PDB entry 6ZNI | electron microscopy, 3.60 A resolution | chains D and J of the 23 polymer chains in the assembly

[Chain D (and J)]
Molecule: Protein MxiH
Organism: Shigella flexneri 5a str. M90T
Notes: chain J of this document is another copy of the same molecule, construct and numbering; everything in this record applies to it too
UniProt: P0A223 (MXIH_SHIFL); residues 1-83 here = UniProt positions 1-83
Amino-acid sequence (98 residues; each row starts with the number of its first residue; numbers below 1 keep their minus sign (Met-14 is residue -14)):
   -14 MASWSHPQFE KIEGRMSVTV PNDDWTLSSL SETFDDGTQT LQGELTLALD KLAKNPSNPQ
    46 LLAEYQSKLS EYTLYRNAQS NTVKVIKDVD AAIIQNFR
Not modelled in the structure: -14 to 1
Differences from the reference sequence: initiating methionine (-14); expression tag (-13 to 0)
UniProt features mapped onto this chain:
  - mutagenesis: Leu34 (L34A: Has a minor effect on IpaD/SctA binding to the needle and partially reduces invasion and hemolysis), Asn40 (N40A: Has minimal effects on the needle tip complex formation), Asn43 (N43A: Has minimal effects on the needle tip complex formation; N43K: Decreases needle tip complex formation), Leu47 (L47A/D: Can form needles. Abolishes IpaD/SctA surface presentation, resulting in a noninvasive, nonhemolytic strain that also completely lacks secretion control), Tyr50 (Y50F/L: Can form needles. Results in a 50 to 80% reduction in IpaD/SctA surface presentation, which negatively affects invasion, hemolysis or secretion control), Ile79 to Arg83 (Cannot polymerize, forms only monomers)

[How chain D and chain J interact]
Pairs across the interface (25; chain D residue first):
  Thr11(D) - Glu56(J)  hydrogen bond
  Leu12(D) - Ser52(J)
  Leu12(D) - Ser55(J)
  Ser13(D) - Ser52(J)  hydrogen bond
  Ser13(D) - Lys53(J)  hydrogen bond
  Ser13(D) - Glu56(J)
  Ser16(D) - Ser52(J)
  Asp20(D) - Gln45(J)  hydrogen bond
  Tyr57(D) - Pro44(J)
  Arg61(D) - Pro44(J)
  Arg61(D) - Gln45(J)  hydrogen bond
  Arg61(D) - Ala48(J)
  Gln64(D) - Ala48(J)
  Ser65(D) - Gln51(J)  hydrogen bond
  Val68(D) - Gln51(J)
  Lys69(D) - Gln51(J)
  Lys72(D) - Ser55(J)
  Asp75(D) - Leu59(J)
  Ala76(D) - Leu59(J)
  Ile79(D) - Asn62(J)
  Ile79(D) - Ala63(J)
  Ile79(D) - Asn66(J)  hydrogen bond (backbone-side chain)
  Phe82(D) - Asn66(J)
  Arg83(D) - Asn66(J)  hydrogen bond
  Arg83(D) - Val70(J)
Interface residues without a listed pair, chain D (19 interface residues in all): Tyr60, Gln80

[Overview]
19 residues of chain D face 13 of chain J across their interface; the contacts include 8 hydrogen bonds. Polar
pairs include Thr11(D)-Glu56(J), Ser13(D)-Ser52(J) and Ser13(D)-Lys53(J). Curated annotation (UniProt) lists
10 mutagenesis sites on chain D.
Chain D and chain J are both Protein MxiH (Shigella flexneri 5a str. M90T); the structure, Structure of the
Shigella MxiH needle filament attached to the basal body, was determined by electron microscopy (same
publication as 6ZNH).
